PDB entry 3T98 | X-ray diffraction, 2.50 A resolution | chains A and B of the 3 polymer chains in the assembly

Chain A:
Name: Nuclear pore complex protein Nup54
Source organism: Rattus norvegicus
UniProt: P70582 (NUP54_RAT); residue numbers follow UniProt; this construct covers 445-494
Amino-acid sequence (51 residues; row label = number of the first residue in the row):
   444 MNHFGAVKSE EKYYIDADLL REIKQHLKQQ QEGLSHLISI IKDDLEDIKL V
Unresolved in the structure: 444-455
Differences from the reference sequence: initiating methionine (444)
From the paper describing this entry:
  - specificity-determining residues: Q473 (proposed by the authors, not directly observed)

Chain B:
Name: Nucleoporin Nup58/Nup45
Source organism: Rattus norvegicus
UniProt: P70581 (NUPL1_RAT); residues 327-415 here = UniProt positions 327-415
Amino-acid sequence (93 residues; each row starts with the number of its first residue):
   323 GSHMAPADYF RVLVQQFEVQ LQQYRQQIEE LENHLATQAN NSHITPQDLS MAMQKIYQTF
   383 VALAAQLQSI HENVKVLKEQ YLSYRKMFLG DAG
Unresolved in the structure: 323-326, 413-415
Differences from the reference sequence: expression tag (323-326)
From the paper describing this entry:
  - self-association interface (contacts with another copy of this molecule); pairs are residue here / residue on that copy: I392-Y406, N395-Y406, V396-Y406, L399-Y406, V396
  - contacts within the chain: Q402-Y406 (water-mediated contact)
  - specificity-determining residues: Y346 (proposed by the authors, not directly observed)
  - conformationally variable residues (loop rearrangement): A358 to T367
  - mutagenesis - Y406F: increased binding to Nuclear pore complex protein Nup54 (chain A)
  - mutagenesis - Y406D: decreased binding to Nuclear pore complex protein Nup54 (chain A)

How chain A and chain B interact:
Residue-residue contacts (33):
  Y456(A) with N363(B); S364(B)
  Y457(A) with Q360(B); N363(B)
  I458(A) with N363(B); L371(B), hydrophobic
  L463(A) with L357(B), hydrophobic
  I466(A) with M375(B), hydrophobic
  H469(A) with M375(B); Y379(B)
  Q473(A) with Y346(B), hydrogen bond; I378(B); Y379(B); F382(B)
  L477(A) with Y346(B); F382(B), hydrophobic; A386(B); L389(B)
  L480(A) with A386(B); L389(B), hydrophobic
  I481(A) with L389(B), hydrophobic
  I483(A) with H393(B)
  I484(A) with L389(B); I392(B), hydrophobic; H393(B)
  D487(A) with H393(B), salt bridge; V396(B)
  D490(A) with K400(B)
  I491(A) with Y403(B)
  V494(A) with K400(B); Y403(B); L404(B), hydrophobic; R407(B), hydrogen bond (backbone-side chain)
Interface residues without a listed pair, chain A (19 interface residues in all): L470, Q474, L488
Interface residues without a listed pair, chain B (25 interface residues in all): E354, I366, P368, L385, Q390, L399
The authors on this interface:
  - pairs named by the authors: Q473(A)-Y346(B) (hydrogen bond)

Summary:
19 residues of chain A face 25 of chain B across their interface; the contacts include 2 hydrogen bonds and 1
salt bridge. Polar pairs include D487(A)-H393(B), Q473(A)-Y346(B) and V494(A)-R407(B). The authors report a
hydrogen bond between Q473(A) and Y346(B). The paper reports that Y406F of chain B increases binding to
Nuclear pore complex protein Nup54 (chain A); specificity determinants Q473(A) and Y346(B).
Chain A is Nuclear pore complex protein Nup54 and chain B is Nucleoporin Nup58/Nup45, both from Rattus
norvegicus; the structure, Molecular Architecture of the Transport Channel of the Nuclear Pore Complex:
Nup54/Nup58, was determined by X-ray diffraction, deposited together with 3T97.
